1ZQI - chains T and A of the 3 polymer chains in the assembly; structure by X-ray diffraction, 2.70 A resolution.

== Chain T ==
Molecule: 8-nt DNA strand
Sequence (8 nucleotides; each row starts with the number of its first residue):
     1 CATTAGAA

== Chain A ==
Name: Protein (DNA polymerase beta (e.c.2.7.7.7))
From: Homo sapiens
UniProt: P06746 (DPOB_HUMAN); residues 2-335 here correspond to UniProt positions 1-334 (UniProt number = residue number - 1)
Amino-acid sequence (335 residues; numbered 1 to 335; the number before each row is that of its first residue):
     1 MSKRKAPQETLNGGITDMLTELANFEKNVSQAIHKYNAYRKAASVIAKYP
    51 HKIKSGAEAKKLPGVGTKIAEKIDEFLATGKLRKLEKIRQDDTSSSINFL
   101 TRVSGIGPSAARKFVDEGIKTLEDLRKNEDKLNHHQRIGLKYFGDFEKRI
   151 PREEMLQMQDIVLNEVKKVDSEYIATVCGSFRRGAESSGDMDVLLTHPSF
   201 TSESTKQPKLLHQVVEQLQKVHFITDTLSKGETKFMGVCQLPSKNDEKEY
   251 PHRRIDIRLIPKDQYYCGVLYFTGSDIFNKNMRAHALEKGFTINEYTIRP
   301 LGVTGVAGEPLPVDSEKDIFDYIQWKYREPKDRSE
Disordered / not traced: 1-8
Swiss-Prot annotation at these positions:
  - binding site (K(+)): Lys61
  - binding site (Na(+)): Lys61
Metal / ion sites: K+ site 1: Lys60, Leu62, Val65 (shared with 1 residue of chain P); K+ site 2: Thr101, Val103, Ile106 (shared with 1 residue of chain P)

== Chain T / chain A interface ==
Contacting residue pairs (10; chain T residue first):
  DA2(T) - Tyr296(A)  sugar contact
  DT3(T) - Thr233(A)  phosphate contact
  DT3(T) - Lys234(A)  phosphate contact
  DT4(T) - Ser229(A)  phosphate contact
  DT4(T) - Gly231(A)  phosphate contact
  DT4(T) - Glu232(A)  hydrogen bond to the phosphate
  DT4(T) - Thr233(A)  hydrogen bond to the phosphate
  DT4(T) - Lys234(A)  hydrogen bond to the phosphate
  DA5(T) - Ser229(A)  phosphate contact
  DA5(T) - Lys230(A)  hydrogen bond to the phosphate
Also at the interface, not in a pair above, chain T (5 interface residues in all): DG6
Also at the interface, not in a pair above, chain A (9 interface residues in all): Asn133, His134

== Summary ==
Chain T and chain A form an interface of 5 and 9 residues respectively; the contacts include 4 hydrogen bonds.
Among the polar pairs are DT4(T)-Glu232(A), DT4(T)-Thr233(A) and DT4(T)-Lys234(A). UniProt lists K+-binding
residue Lys61(A) and Na+-binding residue Lys61(A) on chain A.
Here chain T is an 8-nt DNA strand and chain A is Protein (DNA polymerase beta (e.c.2.7.7.7)) (Homo sapiens).
Entry 1ZQI (DNA polymerase beta (pol B) (e.c.2.7.7.7) complexed with seven base pairs of DNA; soaked in the
...) was determined by X-ray diffraction together with 1ZQA, 1ZQB, 1ZQC, 1ZQD, 1ZQE, 1ZQG and 28 further
entries from the same study.
